PDB entry 5MWP | X-ray diffraction, 1.82 A resolution | chain A

Chain A:
Name: Mineralocorticoid receptor
Organism: Homo sapiens
UniProtKB: P08235 (MCR_HUMAN); residue numbers follow UniProt; this construct covers 735-984
Chain sequence (305 residues; each row starts with the number of its first residue):
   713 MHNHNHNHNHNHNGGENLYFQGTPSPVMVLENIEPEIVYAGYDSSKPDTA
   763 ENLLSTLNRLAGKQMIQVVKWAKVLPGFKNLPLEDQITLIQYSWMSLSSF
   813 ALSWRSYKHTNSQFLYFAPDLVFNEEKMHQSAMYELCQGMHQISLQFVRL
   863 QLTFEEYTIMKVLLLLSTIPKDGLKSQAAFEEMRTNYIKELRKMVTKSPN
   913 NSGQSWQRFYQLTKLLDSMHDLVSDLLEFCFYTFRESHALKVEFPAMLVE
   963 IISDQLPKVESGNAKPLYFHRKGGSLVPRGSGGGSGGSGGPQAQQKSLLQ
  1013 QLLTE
Not modelled in the structure: 713-730, 733-736, 910-916, 985-1017
Sequence notes: initiating methionine (713); expression tag (714-734, 985-1017); engineered mutation Ser808 (Cys in P08235), Ser910 (Cys in P08235)
Residues lining bound ligands: ECV (2-[(3S)-7-fluoranyl-4-[(3-oxidanylidene-4H-1,4-benzoxazin-6-yl)carbonyl]-2,3-dihydro-1,4-benzoxazin-3-yl]-N-methyl-ethanamide): Leu766, Leu769, Asn770, Leu772, Ala773, Gln776, Met807, Ser810, Ser811, Leu814, Arg817, Leu827, Phe829, Met845, Leu848, Cys849, Met852, Leu938, Phe941, Cys942, Thr945, Val954, Phe956
UniProt features mapped onto this chain:
  - region: Lys782 to Lys785 (Important for coactivator binding)
  - binding site (21-hydroxyprogesterone): Asn770, Gln776, Arg817, Thr945
  - binding site (aldosterone): Asn770, Gln776, Arg817, Thr945
  - binding site (progesterone): Asn770, Gln776, Arg817, Thr945
  - natural variant: Pro759 (P759S: In PHA1A), Leu769 (L769P: In PHA1A), Asn770 (N770K: In PHA1A), Gln776 (Q776R: In PHA1A), Ser805 (S805P: In PHA1A), Ser810 (S810L: In EOHSEP), Ser815 (S815R: In PHA1A), Ser818 (S818L: In PHA1A), Leu924 (L924P: In PHA1A), Glu972 (E972G: In PHA1A), Leu979 (L979P: In PHA1A)
  - mutagenesis: Ser767 (S767N: Loss of transcription transactivation; S767Q: Strong decrease of transcription transactivation), Asn770 (N770A/D/H/Q/S/T: Abolishes aldosterone binding and transcription transactivation), Gln776 (Q776A: Reduces aldosterone binding and transcription transactivation), Lys782 (K782E: Decreased coactivator binding), Lys785 (K785E: Loss of coactivator binding), Glu796 (E796R: Decreased coactivator binding), Ser810 (S810M: Alters receptor specificity), Arg817 (R817A: Reduces aldosterone binding and transcription transactivation), Cys849 (C849S: Strongly decreases affinity for aldosterone and transcription transactivation), Cys942 (C942S: Abolishes steroid binding and transcription transactivation), Thr945 (T945A: Decreases aldosterone-binding and cortisol-binding), Leu952 (L952A: Reduces transcription transactivation), 4 further mutagenesis entries in UniProt
From the paper describing this entry:
  - binding site for ECV: Asn770, Gln776, Ser810, Ser811, Arg817, Thr945
  - specificity-determining residues: Ser811 (proposed by the authors, not directly observed)
  - conformationally variable residues (side-chain flip): Met777
  - mutagenesis - M777V: increased signaling in response to ECV
  - mutagenesis - C808S/C910S: increased expression (proposed by the authors, not directly observed)

Overview:
Bound to chain A: compound ECV. UniProt lists 4 residues binding 21-hydroxyprogesterone, 4 aldosterone-binding
residues, 4 progesterone-binding residues and 16 mutagenesis sites. From the paper: a binding site for ECV at
Asn770, Gln776 and Ser810 among others; M777V increases signaling in response to ECV.
Chain A is Mineralocorticoid receptor (Homo sapiens); the structure, The structure of MR in complex with
AZD9977, was determined by X-ray diffraction (same publication as 5MWY).
